PDB entry 3CN9 | X-ray diffraction, 2.09 A resolution | chain A

# Chain A
Molecule: Carboxylesterase
Source organism: Pseudomonas aeruginosa
Notes: EC 3.1.1.1
Reference sequence: Q9HXE7 (Q9HXE7_PSEAE); residue numbers follow UniProt; this construct covers 2-215
Chain sequence (226 residues; row label = number of the first residue in the row; numbers below 1 keep their minus sign (Met-10 is residue -10)):
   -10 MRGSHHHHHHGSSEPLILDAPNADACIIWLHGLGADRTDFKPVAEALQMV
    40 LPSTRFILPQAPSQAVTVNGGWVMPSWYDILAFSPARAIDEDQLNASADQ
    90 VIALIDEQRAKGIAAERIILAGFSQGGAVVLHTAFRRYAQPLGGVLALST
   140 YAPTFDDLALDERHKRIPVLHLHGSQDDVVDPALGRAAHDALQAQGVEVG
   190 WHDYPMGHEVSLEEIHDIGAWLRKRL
Disordered / not traced: -10 to 1
Sequence notes: expression tag (-10 to 1)
Small-molecule neighbours:
  - nonaethylene glycol (2PE): Asp28, Phe29, Pro31, Val32, Ala35, Phe112, His197, Glu198, Val199, Ser200, Leu201, Ile204
  - 2-(2-methoxyethoxy)ethanol (PG0): Glu34, Ala35, Met38, Leu201

# In short
Ligands of chain A: nonaethylene glycol and 2-(2-methoxyethoxy)ethanol.
Chain A is Carboxylesterase (Pseudomonas aeruginosa); the structure, Crystal Structure Analysis of the
Carboxylesterase PA3859 from Pseudomonas aeruginosa PAO1- orthorhombic crystal form, was determined by X-ray
diffraction together with 3CN7 from the same study.
